6ZHF - chain A; structure by X-ray diffraction, 4.00 A resolution.

[Chain A]
Molecule: Calcium-transporting ATPase
Organism: Listeria monocytogenes
UniProtKB: A0A1C7PY84 (A0A1C7PY84_LISMN); residues 2-880 here = UniProt positions 2-880
Sequence (894 residues; numbered 0 to 893; the number before each row is that of its first residue; numbering starts at 0):
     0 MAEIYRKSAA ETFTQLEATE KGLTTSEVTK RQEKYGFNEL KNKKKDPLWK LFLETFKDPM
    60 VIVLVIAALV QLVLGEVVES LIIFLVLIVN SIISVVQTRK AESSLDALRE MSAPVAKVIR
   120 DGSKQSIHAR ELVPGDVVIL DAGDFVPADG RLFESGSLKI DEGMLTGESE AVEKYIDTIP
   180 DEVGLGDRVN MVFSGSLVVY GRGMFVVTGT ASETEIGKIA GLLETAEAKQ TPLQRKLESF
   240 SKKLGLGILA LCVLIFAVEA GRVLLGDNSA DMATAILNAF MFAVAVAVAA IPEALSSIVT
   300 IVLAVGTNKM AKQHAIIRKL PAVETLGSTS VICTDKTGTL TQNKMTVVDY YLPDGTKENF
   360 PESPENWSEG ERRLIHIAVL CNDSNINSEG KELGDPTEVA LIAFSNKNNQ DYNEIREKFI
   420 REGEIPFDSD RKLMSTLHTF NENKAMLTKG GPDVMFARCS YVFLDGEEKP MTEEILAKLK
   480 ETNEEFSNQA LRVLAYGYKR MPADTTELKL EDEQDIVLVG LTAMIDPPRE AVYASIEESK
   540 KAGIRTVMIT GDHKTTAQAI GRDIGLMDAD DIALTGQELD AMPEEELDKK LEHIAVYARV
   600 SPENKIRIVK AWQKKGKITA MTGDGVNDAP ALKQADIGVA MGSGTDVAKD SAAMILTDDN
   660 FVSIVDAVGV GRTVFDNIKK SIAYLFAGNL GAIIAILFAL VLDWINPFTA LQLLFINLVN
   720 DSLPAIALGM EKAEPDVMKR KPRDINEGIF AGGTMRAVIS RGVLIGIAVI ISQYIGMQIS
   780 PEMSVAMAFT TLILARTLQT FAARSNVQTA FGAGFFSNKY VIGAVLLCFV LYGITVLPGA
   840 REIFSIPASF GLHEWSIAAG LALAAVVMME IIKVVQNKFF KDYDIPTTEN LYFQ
Unresolved in the structure: 0, 881-893
Differences from the reference sequence: initiating methionine (0); expression tag (1, 881-893)
Metal / ion sites: Mg2+: Asp334, Thr336, Asp623; beryllium trifluoride ion near Asp334 (its only coordinating residue here)
Residues lining bound ligands: beryllium trifluoride: Gly166, Asp334, Lys335, Thr336, Gly337, Ile548, Thr549, Gly550, Lys604, Asp623, Gly624, Asn626, Asp627
What the authors report for this chain:
  - contacts within the chain: Arg261-Asp702
  - mutagenesis - E167Q: decreased catalytic activity (citing earlier work)

[In short]
Bound to chain A: beryllium trifluoride. The Mg2+ site is built by Asp334, Thr336 and Asp623. The paper
reports that E167Q reduces catalytic activity; contacts within the chain involving Asp702 and Arg261.
Chain A is Calcium-transporting ATPase (Listeria monocytogenes); the structure, Calcium ATPase-1 from Listeria
monocytogenes in complex with BeF, was determined by X-ray diffraction (same publication as 6ZHG and 6ZHH).
